3CME - chains 1 and 0 of the 33 polymer chains in the assembly; structure by X-ray diffraction, 2.95 A resolution.

[Chain 1]
Molecule: 50S ribosomal protein L37e
Source organism: Haloarcula marismortui
Reference sequence: P32410 (RL37_HALMA); residues 0-56 here correspond to UniProt positions 1-57 (UniProt number = residue number + 1)
Sequence (57 residues; each row starts with the number of its first residue; numbering starts at 0):
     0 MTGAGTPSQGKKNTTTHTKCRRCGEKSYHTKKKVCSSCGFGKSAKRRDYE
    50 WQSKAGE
Unresolved in the structure: 0
Metal / ion sites: Sr2+ site 1 near Lys-10 (its only coordinating residue here); Sr2+ site 2 near Asp-47 (its only coordinating residue here)
Residues lining bound ligands: Cd2+ (CD): Cys-19, Cys-22, Cys-34, Ser-36, Cys-37, Phe-39

[Chain 0]
Molecule: 50S ribosomal RNA
Source organism: Haloarcula marismortui
Sequence (2923 nucleotides; row label = number of the first residue in the row):
     1 GUUGGCUACUAUGCCAGCUGGUGGAUUGCUCGGCUCAGGCGCUGAUGAAG
    51 GACGUGCCAAGCUGCGAUAAGCUGUGGGGAGCCGCACGGAGGCGAAGAAC
   101 CACAGAUUUCCGAAUGAGAAUCUCUCUAACAAUUGCUUCGCGCAAUGAGG
   151 AACCCCGAGAACUGAAACAUCUCAGUAUCGGGAGGAACAGAAAACGCAAC
   201 GUGAUGUCGUUAGUAACCGCGAGUGAACGCGAUACAGCCCAAACCGAAGC
   251 CCUCACGGGCAAUGUGGUGUCAGGGCUACCUCUCAUCAGCCGACCGUCUU
   301 CACGAAGUCUCUUGGAAUAGAGCGUGAUACAGGGUGACAACCCCGUACUG
   351 AAGACCAGUACGCUGUGCGGUAGUGCCAGAGUAGCGGGGGUUGGAUAUCC
   401 CUCGCGAAUAACGCAGGCAUCGACUGCGAAGGCUAAACACAACCUGAGAC
   451 CGAUAGUGAACAAGUAGUGUGAACGAACGCUGCAAAGUACCCUCAGAAGG
   501 GAGGCGAAAUAGAGCAUGAAAUCAGUUGGCGAUCGAGCGACAGGGCAUAC
   551 AAGGUCCCUUGACGAAUGACCGAGACGCGAGUCUCCAGUAAGACUCACGG
   601 GAAGCCGAUGUUCUGUCGUACGUUUUGAAAAACGAGCCAGGGAGUGUGUC
   651 UGUAUGGCAAGUCUAACCGGAGUAUCCGGGGAGGCACAGGGAAACCGACA
   701 UGGCCGCAGGGCUUUGCCCGAGGGCCGCCGUCUUCAAGGGCGGGGAGCCA
   751 UGUGGACACGACCCGAAUCCGGACGAUCUACGCAUGGACAAGAUGAAGCG
   801 UGCCGAAAGGCACGUGGAAGUCUGUUAGAGUUGGUGUCCUACAAUACCCU
   851 CUCGUGAUCUAUGUGUAGGGGUGAAAGGCCCAUCGAGUCCGGCAACAGCU
   901 GGUUCCAAUCGAAACAUGUCGAAGCAUGACCUCCGCCGAGGUAGUCUGUG
   951 AGGUAGAGCGACCGAUUGGUGUGUCCGCCUCCGAGAGGAGUCGGCACACC
  1001 UGUCAAACUCCAAACUUACAGACGCUGUUUGACGCGGGGAUUCCGGUGCG
  1051 CGGGGUAAGCCUGUGUACCAGGAGGGGAACAACCCAGAGAUAGGUUAAGG
  1101 UCCCCAAGUGUGGAUUAAGUGUAAUCCUCUGAAGGUGGUCUCGAGCCCUA
  1151 GACAGCCGGGAGGUGAGCUUAGAAGCAGCUACCCUCUAAGAAAAGCGUAA
  1201 CAGCUUACCGGCCGAGGUUUGAGGCGCCCAAAAUGAUCGGGACUCAAAUC
  1251 CACCACCGAGACCUGUCCGUACCACUCAUACUGGUAAUCGAGUAGAUUGG
  1301 CGCUCUAAUUGGAUGGAAGCAGGGGCGAGAGCUCCUGUGGACCGAUUAGU
  1351 GACGAAAAUCCUGGCCAUAGUAGCAGCGAUAGUCGGGUGAGAACCCCGAC
  1401 GGCCUAAUGGAUAAGGGUUCCUCAGCACUGCUGAUCAGCUGAGGGUUAGC
  1451 CGGUCCUAAGUCUCACCGCAACUCGACUGAGACGAAAUGGGAAACAGGUU
  1501 AAUAUUCCUGUGCCAUCAUGCAGUGAAAGUUGACGCCCUGGGGUCGAUCA
  1551 CGCCGGGCAUUCGCCCGGUCGAACCGUCCAACUCCGUGGAAGCCGUAAUG
  1601 GCAGGAAGCGGACGAACGGCGGCAUAGGGAAACGUGAUUCAACCUGGGGC
  1651 CCAUGAAAAGACGAGCAUGAUGUCCGUACCGAGAACCGACACAGGUGUCC
  1701 AUGGCGGCGAAAGCCAAGGCCUGUCGGGAGCAACCAACGUUAGGGAAUUC
  1751 GGCAAGUUAGUCCCGUACCUUCGGAAGAAGGGAUGCCUGCUCCGGAACGG
  1801 AGCAGGUCGCAGUGACUCGGAAGCUCGGACUGUCUAGUAACAACAUAGGU
  1851 GACCGCAAAUCCGCAAGGACUCGUACGGUCACUGAAUCCUGCCCAGUGCA
  1901 GGUAUCUGAACACCUCGUACAAGAGGACGAAGGACCUGUCAACGGCGGGG
  1951 GUAACUAUGACCCUCUUAAGGUAGCGUAGUACCUUGCCGCAUCAGUAGCG
  2001 GCUUGCAUGAAUGGAUUAACCAGAGCUUCACUGUCCCAACGUUGGGCCCG
  2051 GUGAACUGUACAUUCCAGUGCGGAGUCUGGAGACACCCAGGGGGAAGCGA
  2101 AGACCCUAUGGAGCUUUACUGCAGGCUGUCGCUGAGACGUGGUCGCCGAU
  2151 GUGCAGCAUAGGUAGGAGUCGUUACAGAGGUACCCGCGCUAGCGGGCCAC
  2201 CCAGACAACAGUGAAAUACUACCCGUCGGUGACUGCGACUCUCACUCCGG
  2251 GAGGAGGACACCGAUAGCCGGGCAGUUUGACUGGGGCGGUACGCGCUCGA
  2301 AAAGAUAUCGAGCGCGCCCUAUGGUCAUCUCAGCCGGGACAGAGACCCGG
  2351 CGAAGAGUGCAAGAGCAAAAGAUGACUUGACAGUGUUCUUCCCAACGAGG
  2401 AACGCUGACGCGAAAGCGUGGUCUAGCGAACCAAUUAGCCUGCUUGAUGC
  2451 GGGCAAUUGAUGACAGAAAAGCUACCCUAGGGAUAACAGAGUCGUCACUC
  2501 GCAAGAGCACAUAUCGACCGAGUGGCUUGCUACCUCGAUGUCGGUUCCCU
  2551 CCAUCCUGCCCGUGCAGAAGCGGGCAAGGGUGAGGUUGUUCGCCUAUUAA
  2601 AGGAGGUCGUGAGCUGGGUUUAGACCGUCGUGAGACAGGUCGGCUGCUAU
  2651 CUACUGGGUGUGUAAUGGUGUCUGACAAGAACGACCGUAUAGUACGAGAG
  2701 GAACUACGGUUGGUGGCCACUGGUGUACCGGUUGUUCGAGAGAGCACGUG
  2751 CCGGGUAGCCACGCCACACGGGGUAAGAGCUGAACGCAUCUAAGCUCGAA
  2801 ACCCACUUGGAAAAGAGACACCGCCGAGGUCCCGCGUACAAGACGCGGUC
  2851 GAUAGACUCGGGGUGUGCGCGUCGAGGUAACGAGACGUUAAGCCCACGAG
  2901 CACUAACAGACCAAAGCCAUCAU
Unresolved in the structure: 1-9, 126-127, 715, 971-998, 1560, 1952-1963, 2137-2236, 2339-2343, 2665-2666, 2915-2923
Modified / non-standard residues: 1MA (6-hydro-1-methyladenosine-5'-monophosphate) at position 628, OMU (o2'-methyluridine 5'-monophosphate) at position 2587, OMG (o2'-methylguanosine-5'-monophosphate) at position 2588, UR3 (3-methyluridine-5'-monophoshate) at position 2619, PSU (pseudouridine-5'-monophosphate) at position 2621
Metal / ion sites: Na+ site 1: C40, G41; Na+ site 2: G56, A59, G61; Sr2+ site 1 near C85 (its only coordinating residue here); Na+ site 3: U107, U108; Na+ site 4: C130, U146; Mg2+ site 1: A165, C168; Na+ site 5: A165, A166; Mg2+ site 2 near A166 (its only coordinating residue here); Na+ site 6: U170, C218, G221; Na+ site 7: G196, A415, G416; Na+ site 8: U308, U335, C342 (shared with 2 residues of chain T); Na+ site 9: G386, U402; 34 more Na+ sites not listed; 15 more Sr2+ sites not listed; 15 more Mg2+ sites not listed
Residues lining bound ligands: 6-aminohexanoic acid / phenylalanine: G2102, C2104, A2486, G2540, U2620, PSU_2621
From the paper describing this entry:
  - binding site for the 3-nt RNA strand: G2284, G2285, A2486, A2637
  - binding site for the 3-nt RNA strand: OMG_2588, U2589, U2590, G2618
  - conformationally variable residues (loop rearrangement): G2618 to U2620

[Chain 1 / chain 0 interface]
Residue-residue contacts (118; chain 1 residue first):
  Thr-1(1) / A1836(0)  hydrogen bond to the sugar
  Thr-1(1) / G1837(0)  hydrogen bond to the phosphate
  Gly-2(1) / U845(0)  sugar contact
  Gly-2(1) / A1836(0)  sugar contact
  Gly-2(1) / G1837(0)  base contact
  Ala-3(1) / A882(0)  sugar contact
  Ala-3(1) / A1836(0)  hydrogen bond to the sugar
  Ala-3(1) / G1837(0)  hydrogen bond to the base
  Gly-4(1) / U845(0)  phosphate contact
  Gly-4(1) / A882(0)  sugar contact
  Gly-4(1) / G1837(0)  hydrogen bond to the base
  Thr-5(1) / A843(0)  sugar contact
  Thr-5(1) / U845(0)  hydrogen bond to the phosphate
  Thr-5(1) / A882(0)  base contact
  Thr-5(1) / G1688(0)  sugar contact
  Thr-5(1) / G1694(0)  hydrogen bond to the base
  Pro-6(1) / U845(0)  phosphate contact
  Pro-6(1) / A846(0)  phosphate contact
  Pro-6(1) / G1695(0)  hydrogen bond to the sugar
  Ser-7(1) / C778(0)  hydrogen bond to the sugar
  Ser-7(1) / A1836(0)  base contact
  Gln-8(1) / C1687(0)  hydrogen bond to the sugar
  Gln-8(1) / G1688(0)  sugar contact
  Gly-9(1) / C1687(0)  hydrogen bond to the base
  Gly-9(1) / G1694(0)  base contact
  Gly-9(1) / G1695(0)  hydrogen bond to the base
  Gly-9(1) / U1696(0)  sugar contact
  Lys-10(1) / U779(0)  phosphate contact
  Lys-10(1) / A861(0)  salt bridge to the phosphate
  Lys-10(1) / G1695(0)  hydrogen bond to the sugar
  Lys-10(1) / U1696(0)  sugar contact
  Lys-11(1) / U777(0)  sugar contact
  Lys-11(1) / C778(0)  sugar contact
  Lys-11(1) / C881(0)  hydrogen bond to the base
  Lys-11(1) / C1687(0)  sugar contact
  Asn-12(1) / U777(0)  hydrogen bond to the base
  Asn-12(1) / A1414(0)  hydrogen bond to the base
  Asn-12(1) / G1415(0)  sugar contact
  Thr-13(1) / U777(0)  hydrogen bond to the base
  Thr-14(1) / G1415(0)  hydrogen bond to the phosphate
  Thr-15(1) / U470(0)  hydrogen bond to the sugar
  Thr-15(1) / A776(0)  phosphate contact
  Thr-15(1) / U777(0)  base contact
  His-16(1) / U470(0)  sugar contact
  His-16(1) / G471(0)  hydrogen bond to the sugar
  His-16(1) / G775(0)  salt bridge to the phosphate
  Thr-17(1) / A120(0)  hydrogen bond to the base
  Lys-18(1) / A52(0)  phosphate contact
  Lys-18(1) / C53(0)  salt bridge to the phosphate
  Lys-18(1) / A120(0)  hydrogen bond to the sugar
  Lys-18(1) / U121(0)  base contact
  Cys-19(1) / U121(0)  base contact
  Arg-20(1) / C111(0)  hydrogen bond to the sugar
  Arg-20(1) / G112(0)  salt bridge to the phosphate
  Arg-20(1) / A119(0)  hydrogen bond to the base
  Arg-20(1) / A120(0)  salt bridge to the phosphate
  Arg-20(1) / U121(0)  base contact
  Arg-21(1) / G50(0)  hydrogen bond to the base
  Arg-21(1) / G112(0)  phosphate contact
  Arg-21(1) / A113(0)  salt bridge to the phosphate
  Cys-22(1) / G51(0)  hydrogen bond to the sugar
  Gly-23(1) / G51(0)  hydrogen bond to the sugar
  Gly-23(1) / U121(0)  base contact
  Lys-25(1) / U470(0)  phosphate contact
  Lys-25(1) / G471(0)  salt bridge to the phosphate
  Ser-26(1) / G471(0)  hydrogen bond to the phosphate
  Ser-26(1) / A472(0)  hydrogen bond to the phosphate
  Tyr-27(1) / A120(0)  hydrogen bond to the phosphate
  His-28(1) / G775(0)  salt bridge to the phosphate
  His-28(1) / A776(0)  salt bridge to the phosphate
  Thr-29(1) / A120(0)  hydrogen bond to the base
  Lys-30(1) / G863(0)  salt bridge to the phosphate
  Lys-30(1) / U864(0)  salt bridge to the phosphate
  Lys-31(1) / G775(0)  phosphate contact
  Lys-31(1) / A776(0)  salt bridge to the phosphate
  Lys-32(1) / A120(0)  salt bridge to the phosphate
  Ser-35(1) / G471(0)  hydrogen bond to the sugar
  Ser-35(1) / A472(0)  sugar contact
  Ser-35(1) / C774(0)  phosphate contact
  Ser-35(1) / G775(0)  phosphate contact
  Ser-36(1) / A472(0)  phosphate contact
  Phe-39(1) / A113(0)  phosphate contact
  Lys-41(1) / U1473(0)  hydrogen bond to the base
  Lys-41(1) / C1474(0)  phosphate contact
  Ser-42(1) / U1473(0)  hydrogen bond to the base
  Ala-43(1) / A113(0)  phosphate contact
  Ala-43(1) / A148(0)  phosphate contact
  Lys-44(1) / A148(0)  salt bridge to the phosphate
  Lys-44(1) / G149(0)  phosphate contact
  Lys-44(1) / G181(0)  salt bridge to the phosphate
  Lys-44(1) / G182(0)  phosphate contact
  Lys-44(1) / U1473(0)  base contact
  Arg-45(1) / G50(0)  sugar contact
  Arg-45(1) / G149(0)  hydrogen bond to the phosphate
  Arg-46(1) / A472(0)  hydrogen bond to the sugar
  Arg-46(1) / A473(0)  salt bridge to the phosphate
  Arg-46(1) / A773(0)  hydrogen bond to the sugar
  Arg-46(1) / C774(0)  salt bridge to the phosphate
  Tyr-48(1) / C179(0)  phosphate contact
  Tyr-48(1) / G772(0)  sugar contact
  Tyr-48(1) / A773(0)  hydrogen bond to the phosphate
  Glu-49(1) / U178(0)  phosphate contact
  Glu-49(1) / C179(0)  hydrogen bond to the phosphate
  Trp-50(1) / U178(0)  phosphate contact
  Trp-50(1) / A472(0)  sugar contact
  Trp-50(1) / G771(0)  base contact
  Trp-50(1) / G772(0)  hydrogen bond to the sugar
  Trp-50(1) / A773(0)  sugar contact
  Trp-50(1) / C890(0)  hydrogen bond to the sugar
  Trp-50(1) / G891(0)  sugar contact
  Gln-51(1) / A473(0)  hydrogen bond to the phosphate
  Ser-52(1) / G891(0)  sugar contact
  Lys-53(1) / G891(0)  salt bridge to the phosphate
  Lys-53(1) / G892(0)  salt bridge to the phosphate
  Lys-53(1) / C893(0)  hydrogen bond to the phosphate
  Lys-53(1) / A894(0)  salt bridge to the phosphate
  Ala-54(1) / G891(0)  phosphate contact
  Ala-54(1) / G892(0)  hydrogen bond to the phosphate
Interface residues without a listed pair, chain 0 (60 interface residues in all): A49, A114, A152, A177, A844, U862, U883

[Overview]
47 residues of chain 1 face 60 of chain 0 across their interface; the contacts include 44 hydrogen bonds and
20 salt bridges. Polar contacts include Ala-3(1)/G1837(0), Gly-4(1)/G1837(0) and Thr-5(1)/G1694(0). Bound to
chain 1: Cd2+. From the paper: a binding site for the 3-nt RNA strand at G2284(0), G2285(0) and A2486(0) among
others; conformational variability at G2618(0).
Here chain 1 is 50S ribosomal protein L37e and chain 0 is 50S ribosomal RNA, both from Haloarcula marismortui.
Entry 3CME (The Structure of CA and CCA-PHE-CAP-BIO Bound to the Large Ribosomal Subunit of Haloarcula
Marismortui) was determined by X-ray diffraction (same publication as 3CMA).
